PDB entry 2V3D | X-ray diffraction, 1.96 A resolution | chain A

Chain A:
Molecule: Glucosylceramidase
Source organism: Homo sapiens
Notes: EC 3.2.1.45
UniProtKB: P04062 (GLCM_HUMAN); residues 1-497 here correspond to UniProt positions 40-536 (UniProt number = residue number + 39)
Amino-acid sequence (505 residues; each row starts with the number of its first residue; numbers below 1 keep their minus sign (Glu-1 is residue -1)):
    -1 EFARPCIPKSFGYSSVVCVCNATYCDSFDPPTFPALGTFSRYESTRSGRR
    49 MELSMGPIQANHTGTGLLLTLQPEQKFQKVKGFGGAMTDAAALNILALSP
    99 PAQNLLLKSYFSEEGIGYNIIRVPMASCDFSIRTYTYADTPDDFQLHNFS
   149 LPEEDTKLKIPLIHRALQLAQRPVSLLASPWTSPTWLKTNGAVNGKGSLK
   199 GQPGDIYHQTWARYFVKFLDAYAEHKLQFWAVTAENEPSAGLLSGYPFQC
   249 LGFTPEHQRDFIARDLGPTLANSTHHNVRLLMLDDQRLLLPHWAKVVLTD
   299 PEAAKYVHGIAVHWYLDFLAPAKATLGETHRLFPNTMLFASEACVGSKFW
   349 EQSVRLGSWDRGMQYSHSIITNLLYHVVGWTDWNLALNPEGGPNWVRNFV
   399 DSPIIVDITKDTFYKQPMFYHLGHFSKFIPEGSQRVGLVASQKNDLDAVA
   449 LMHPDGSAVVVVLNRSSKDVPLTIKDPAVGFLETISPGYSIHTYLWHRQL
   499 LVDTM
Disordered / not traced: 28-31, 499-503
Sequence notes: conflict His495 (Arg534 in P04062)
Disulfides: Cys4-Cys16, Cys18-Cys23
Covalent attachments: N-acetylglucosamine (NAG) linked to Asn19
Ligand contacts: NBV ((2R,3R,4R,5S)-1-butyl-2-(hydroxymethyl)piperidine-3,4,5-triol): Asp127, Phe128, Trp179, Asn234, Glu235, Phe246, Gln284, His311, Tyr313, Glu340, Cys342, Ser345, Trp381, Asn396, Val398
UniProt features mapped onto this chain:
  - active site: Glu235 (Proton donor), Glu340 (Nucleophile)
  - glycosylation (N-linked (GlcNAc...) asparagine): Asn19, Asn59, Asn146, Asn270, Asn462
What the authors report for this chain:
  - binding site for NBV: Tyr313, Asn396
  - contacts within the chain: Tyr313-Glu340 (hydrogen bond)
  - conformationally variable residues (loop rearrangement): Tyr313
  - catalytic residues: Glu340 (proposed by the authors, not directly observed)
  - catalytic residues: Glu235 (citing earlier work)

Summary:
Bound to chain A: compound NBV. N-acetylglucosamine is covalently linked to Asn19. Curated annotation
(UniProt) lists active-site residues Glu235 and Glu340. The paper reports catalytic residues Glu340 and
Glu235; a binding site for NBV at Tyr313 and Asn396.
Chain A is Glucosylceramidase (Homo sapiens); the structure, acid-beta-glucosidase with
N-butyl-deoxynojirimycin, was determined by X-ray diffraction together with 2V3E from the same study.
